PDB entry 7AIB | electron microscopy, 4.70 A resolution (low resolution: residue-level contacts below are approximate; hydrogen-bond / salt-bridge calls are withheld) | chains A and B of the 5 polymer chains in the assembly

== Chain A (and B) ==
Name: DNA mismatch repair protein MutS
From: Escherichia coli (strain K12)
Notes: chain B of this document is another copy of the same molecule, construct and numbering; everything in this record applies to it too
UniProtKB: P23909 (MUTS_ECOLI); residues 1-853 here = UniProt positions 1-853
Amino-acid sequence (853 residues; row label = number of the first residue in the row):
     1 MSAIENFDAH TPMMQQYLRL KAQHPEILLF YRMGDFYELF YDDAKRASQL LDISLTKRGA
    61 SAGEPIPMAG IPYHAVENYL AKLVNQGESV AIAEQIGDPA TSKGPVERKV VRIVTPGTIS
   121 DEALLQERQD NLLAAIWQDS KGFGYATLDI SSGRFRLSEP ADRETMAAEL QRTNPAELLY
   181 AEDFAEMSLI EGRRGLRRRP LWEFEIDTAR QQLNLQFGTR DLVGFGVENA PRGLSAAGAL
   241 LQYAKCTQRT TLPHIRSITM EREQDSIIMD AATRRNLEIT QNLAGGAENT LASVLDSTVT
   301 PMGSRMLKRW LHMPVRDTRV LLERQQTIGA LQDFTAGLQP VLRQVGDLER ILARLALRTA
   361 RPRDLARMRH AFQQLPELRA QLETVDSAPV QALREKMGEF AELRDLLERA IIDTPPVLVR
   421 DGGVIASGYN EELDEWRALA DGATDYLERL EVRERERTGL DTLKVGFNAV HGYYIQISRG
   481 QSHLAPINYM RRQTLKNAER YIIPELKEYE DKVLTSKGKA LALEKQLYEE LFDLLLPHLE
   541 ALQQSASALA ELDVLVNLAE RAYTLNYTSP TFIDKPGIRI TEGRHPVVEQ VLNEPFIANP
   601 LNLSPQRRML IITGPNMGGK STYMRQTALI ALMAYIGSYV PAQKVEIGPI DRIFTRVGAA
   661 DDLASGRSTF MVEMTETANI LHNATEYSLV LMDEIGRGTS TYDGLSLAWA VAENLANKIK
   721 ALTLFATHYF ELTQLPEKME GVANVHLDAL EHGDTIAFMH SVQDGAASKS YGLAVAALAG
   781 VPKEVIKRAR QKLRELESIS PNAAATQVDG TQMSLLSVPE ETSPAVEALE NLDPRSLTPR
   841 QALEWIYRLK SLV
Unresolved in the structure: 1-127, 660-671, 801-853 (chain B: 1-127, 660-669, 801-853)
Construct notes: engineered mutation A93 (Cys in P23909), S235 (Cys in P23909), A239 (Cys in P23909), C246 (Asp in P23909), S297 (Cys in P23909), S569 (Cys in P23909), V711 (Cys in P23909), R835 (Asp in P23909)
Curated features (UniProtKB/Swiss-Prot):
  - binding site (ATP): G614 to S621
Residues lining bound ligands: AMP-PNP (ANP; phosphoaminophosphonic acid-adenylate ester): V588, L592, E594, P595, F596, I597, N599, P615, N616, M617, G618, G619, K620, S621, T622, R625, H760

== Interface between chain A and chain B ==
Contacting residue pairs - 124 pairs, chain A then chain B:
  G218(A) with L778(B)
  T219(A) with L778(B); G780(B)
  R220(A) with L778(B)
  R256(A) with E784(B)
  R420(A) with R420(B)
  N468(A) with K519(B)
  A469(A) with K519(B); A522(B)
  V470(A) with K519(B); Q526(B)
  H471(A) with E432(B); K519(B)
  G472(A) with K519(B)
  L514(A) with T515(B); K519(B)
  T515(A) with L514(B); T515(B)
  K519(A) with V470(B); E510(B); L514(B)
  A522(A) with A469(B)
  E594(A) with R220(B)
  G614(A) with T699(B)
  N616(A) with F670(B); T699(B)
  M617(A) with R220(B); M671(B)
  G658(A) with G658(B); A659(B); R697(B)
  A659(A) with L283(B); G658(B)
  M674(A) with A779(B); V781(B)
  T675(A) with A779(B)
  A678(A) with A779(B); G780(B); V781(B)
  L681(A) with V781(B); P782(B); V785(B)
  H682(A) with G780(B); P782(B)
  D693(A) with R697(B)
  E694(A) with R697(B)
  R697(A) with E694(B); R697(B)
  G698(A) with N616(B); H728(B)
  T699(A) with G614(B); P615(B); N616(B); H728(B); K769(B); S770(B); Y771(B); G772(B)
  S700(A) with S770(B)
  T701(A) with T701(B)
  Y702(A) with L793(B); L796(B); S800(B)
  D703(A) with S770(B); G772(B); L773(B)
  L705(A) with L796(B)
  S706(A) with A789(B); K792(B); L793(B); L796(B)
  L707(A) with A776(B); A789(B)
  W709(A) with R788(B); K792(B)
  A710(A) with V785(B); R788(B)
  V711(A) with V785(B)
  E713(A) with R788(B)
  H728(A) with R697(B); G698(B); T699(B)
  S770(A) with T699(B); S700(B); D703(B)
  Y771(A) with T699(B)
  G772(A) with F670(B); T699(B); D703(B)
  V775(A) with F670(B)
  A776(A) with L707(B)
  A777(A) with T219(B)
  L778(A) with G218(B); T219(B); R220(B)
  A779(A) with G224(B); M674(B); T675(B); A678(B)
  G780(A) with T219(B); F225(B); A678(B); H682(B)
  V781(A) with A678(B); L681(B); H682(B)
  P782(A) with H682(B)
  K783(A) with R256(B)
  E784(A) with N714(B); K718(B)
  V785(A) with A710(B); N714(B)
  R788(A) with W709(B); A710(B); E713(B)
  A789(A) with S706(B)
  K792(A) with L705(B); S706(B); W709(B)
  L793(A) with S706(B)
  L796(A) with Y702(B); L705(B); S706(B)
  S800(A) with Y702(B)
Interface residues without a listed pair, chain A (73 interface residues in all): G224, F225, Q281, D511, Q526, P615, V657, T677, K718, H760, L773
Interface residues without a listed pair, chain B (72 interface residues in all): A284, H471, D511, L523, V775, A777, E797

== Overview ==
73 residues of chain A face 72 of chain B across their interface. Bound to chain A: AMP-PNP. From UniProt: 8
ATP-binding residues on chain A.
Chain A and chain B are both DNA mismatch repair protein MutS (Escherichia coli (strain K12)); the structure,
MutS-MutL in clamp state, was determined by electron microscopy (same publication as 7AI5, 7AI6, 7AI7 and
7AIC).
